Entry 1U35 (X-ray diffraction, 3.00 A resolution); this record covers chains J and G of the 10 polymer chains in the assembly.

Chain J:
Molecule: alpha-satellite DNA
Source organism: Homo sapiens
Sequence (146 nucleotides; numbered 146 to 290 plus 1 insertion-coded residue; the number before each row is that of its first residue):
   146 ATCAATATCCACCTGCAGATTCTACCAAAAGTGTATTTGGAAACTGCTCC
   196 ATCAAAAGGCATGTTCAGCGG
  216A A
   217 ATTCCGCTGAACATGCCTTTTGATGGAGCAGTTTCCAAATACACTTTTGG
   267 TAGAATCTGCAGGTGGATATTGAT
Disordered / not traced: 216A

Chain G:
Molecule: H2A histone family
Source organism: Homo sapiens
UniProt: O75367 (H2AY_HUMAN); residues 1003-1122 here correspond to UniProt positions 1-120 (UniProt number = residue number - 1002)
Sequence (120 residues; row label = number of the first residue in the row):
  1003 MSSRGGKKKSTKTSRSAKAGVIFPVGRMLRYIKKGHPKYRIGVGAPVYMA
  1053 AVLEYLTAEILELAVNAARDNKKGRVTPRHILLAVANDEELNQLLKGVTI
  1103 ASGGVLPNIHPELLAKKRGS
Disordered / not traced: 1003-1013, 1120-1122
Sequence notes: engineered mutation Val-1067 (Gly65 in O75367)
UniProt features mapped onto this chain:
  - modified residue: Lys-1009 (N6-lactoyllysine), Lys-1011 (N6-lactoyllysine), Lys-1020 (N6-methyllysine), Lys-1118 (N6-acetyllysine)
  - cross-link (Glycyl lysine isopeptide (Lys-Gly)): Lys-1118 (interchain with G-Cter in ubiquitin), Lys-1119 (interchain with G-Cter in ubiquitin)

Chain J / chain G interface:
Residue-residue contacts - 15 pairs, chain J then chain G:
  DA164(J) / Arg-1077(G)  sugar contact
  DA174(J) / Lys-1014(G)  base contact
  DA174(J) / Gly-1028(G)  sugar contact
  DA174(J) / Arg-1029(G)  phosphate contact
  DA174(J) / Arg-1032(G)  salt bridge to the phosphate
  DA175(J) / Lys-1014(G)  hydrogen bond to the base
  DA175(J) / Thr-1015(G)  phosphate contact
  DA175(J) / Ser-1016(G)  phosphate contact
  DA175(J) / Arg-1017(G)  salt bridge to the phosphate
  DA175(J) / Gly-1028(G)  phosphate contact
  DG176(J) / Lys-1014(G)  sugar contact
  DG176(J) / Thr-1015(G)  hydrogen bond to the phosphate
  DG176(J) / Lys-1020(G)  salt bridge to the phosphate
  DT182(J) / Arg-1042(G)  sugar contact
  DT183(J) / Arg-1042(G)  sugar contact
Other interface residues (no listed pair), chain J (8 interface residues in all): DA173, DT181
Other interface residues (no listed pair), chain G (11 interface residues in all): Ser-1018

In short:
Chain J and chain G form an interface of 8 and 11 residues respectively; the contacts include 2 hydrogen bonds
and 3 salt bridges. Among the polar pairs are DA175(J)/Lys-1014(G), DG176(J)/Thr-1015(G) and
DA174(J)/Arg-1032(G).
Here chain J is alpha-satellite DNA and chain G is H2A histone family, both from Homo sapiens. Entry 1U35
(Crystal structure of the nucleosome core particle containing the histone domain of macroH2A) was determined
by X-ray diffraction together with 1YD9 from the same study.
